Entry 4BKA (X-ray diffraction, 5.30 A resolution (low resolution: residue-level contacts below are approximate; hydrogen-bond / salt-bridge calls are withheld)); this record covers chains A and C.

[Chain A]
Protein: Ephrin type-A receptor 4
From: Homo sapiens
Notes: EC 2.7.10.1; fragment: hepha4 ectodomain, residues 20-547
Reference sequence: P54764 (EPHA4_HUMAN); residue numbers follow UniProt; this construct covers 20-547
Sequence (568 residues; numbered -11 to 556; the number before each row is that of its first residue; numbers below 1 keep their minus sign (Met-11 is residue -11)):
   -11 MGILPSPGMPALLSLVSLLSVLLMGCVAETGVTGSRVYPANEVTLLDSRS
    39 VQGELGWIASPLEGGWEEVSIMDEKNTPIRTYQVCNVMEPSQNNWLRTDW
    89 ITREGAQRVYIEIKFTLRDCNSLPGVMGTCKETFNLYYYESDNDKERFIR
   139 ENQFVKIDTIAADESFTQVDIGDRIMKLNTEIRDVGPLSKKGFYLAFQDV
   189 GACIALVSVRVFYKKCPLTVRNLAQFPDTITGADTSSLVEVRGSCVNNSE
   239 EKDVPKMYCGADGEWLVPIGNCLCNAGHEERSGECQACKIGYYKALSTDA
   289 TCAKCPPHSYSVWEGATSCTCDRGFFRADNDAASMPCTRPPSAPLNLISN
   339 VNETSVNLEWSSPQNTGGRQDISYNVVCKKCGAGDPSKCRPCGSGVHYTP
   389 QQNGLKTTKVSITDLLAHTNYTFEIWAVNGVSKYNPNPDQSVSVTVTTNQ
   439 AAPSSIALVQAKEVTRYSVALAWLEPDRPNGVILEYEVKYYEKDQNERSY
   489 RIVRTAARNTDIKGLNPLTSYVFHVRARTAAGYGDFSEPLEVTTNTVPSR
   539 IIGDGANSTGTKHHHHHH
Not modelled in the structure: -11 to 26, 534-556
Construct notes: expression tag (-11 to 19, 548-556)
Swiss-Prot annotation at these positions:
  - glycosylation (N-linked (GlcNAc...) asparagine): Asn235, Asn340, Asn408, Asn545
  - natural variant: Gly370 (G370E: In a bladder carcinoma NOS sample), Ser399 (S399F: In a metastatic melanoma sample)
  - mutagenesis: Gln40 (Q40A: 10-fold reduced affinity for EFNB2; when associated with A-42), Glu42 (E42A: 10-fold reduced affinity for EFNB2; when associated with A-40)
Cystine bridges: Cys73-Cys191, Cys108-Cys118, Cys204-Cys247, Cys233-Cys260, Cys262-Cys273, Cys276-Cys290, Cys293-Cys307, Cys309-Cys325, Cys366-Cys380, Cys369-Cys377
What the authors report for this chain:
  - mutagenesis - L254D/V255D/I257D: decreased localization

[Chain C]
Protein: Ephrin-A5
From: Homo sapiens
Notes: fragment: hephrina5 receptor binding domain, residues 27-166
Reference sequence: P52803 (EFNA5_HUMAN); the author numbering skips numbers that UniProt does not, so the offset changes along the chain: 31-148 = UniProt 27-144; 150-171 = UniProt 145-166
Sequence (180 residues; each row starts with the number of its first residue; note: 1 number in that range is skipped by the numbering (no residue carries it; nothing is unmodelled there); numbering starts at 0):
     0 MGILPSPGMPALLSLVSLLSVLLMGCVAETGAVADRYAVYWNSSNPRFQR
    50 GDYHIDVCINDYLDVFCPHYEDSVPEDKTERYVLYMVNFDGYSACDHTSK
   100 GFKRWECNRPHSPNGPLKFSEKFQLFTPFSLGFEFRPGREYFYISSAIP
   150 DNGRRSCLKLKVFVRPTNSCMKGTKHHHHHH
Not modelled in the structure: 0-33, 172-180
Construct notes: expression tag (0-30, 172-180)
Swiss-Prot annotation at these positions:
  - glycosylation: Asn41 (N-linked (GlcNAc...) asparagine)
Cystine bridges: Cys57-Cys169, Cys66-Cys106, Cys94-Cys156

[Chain A / chain C interface]
Contacting residue pairs - 38 pairs, chain A then chain C:
  Gln40(A) - Pro112(C)
  Glu55(A) - Tyr61(C)
  Glu55(A) - Lys121(C)
  Glu56(A) - Ser119(C)
  Val57(A) - Lys121(C)
  Ser58(A) - Arg103(C)
  Ser58(A) - Trp104(C)
  Ser58(A) - Ser119(C)
  Ile59(A) - Arg103(C)
  Ile59(A) - Gly131(C)
  Met60(A) - Arg103(C)
  Met60(A) - Trp104(C)
  Met60(A) - Glu105(C)
  Asn64(A) - Glu105(C)
  Arg68(A) - Lys117(C)
  Gln71(A) - Gln123(C)
  Gln71(A) - Thr126(C)
  Gln71(A) - Phe128(C)
  Val72(A) - Pro127(C)
  Cys73(A) - Pro127(C)
  Thr104(A) - Pro127(C)
  Thr104(A) - Phe128(C)
  Thr104(A) - Ser129(C)
  Leu105(A) - Pro127(C)
  Arg106(A) - Phe125(C)
  Arg106(A) - Thr126(C)
  Arg106(A) - Pro127(C)
  Arg106(A) - Glu133(C)
  Arg162(A) - Glu133(C)
  Met164(A) - Ser129(C)
  Met164(A) - Leu130(C)
  Lys165(A) - Ser129(C)
  Cys191(A) - Thr126(C)
  Cys191(A) - Pro127(C)
  Ile192(A) - Pro127(C)
  Ala193(A) - Pro127(C)
  Ala193(A) - Phe128(C)
  Val195(A) - Phe128(C)
Also at the interface, not in a pair above, chain A (28 interface residues in all): Glu62, Thr69, Met76, Leu111, Thr155, Ile163
Also at the interface, not in a pair above, chain C (20 interface residues in all): Lys102, Glu120, Phe132

[In short]
Chain A and chain C form an interface of 28 and 20 residues respectively. Curated annotation (UniProt) lists 2
mutagenesis sites on chain A. From the paper: L254D/V255D/I257D of chain A reduce localization.
Here chain A is Ephrin type-A receptor 4 and chain C is Ephrin-A5, both from Homo sapiens. Entry 4BKA (crystal
structure of the human EphA4 ectodomain in complex with human ephrin A5) was determined by X-ray diffraction
(same publication as 4BK4, 4BK5 and 4BKF).
